Entry 4GQN (X-ray diffraction, 1.85 A resolution); this record covers chains A and C of the 3 polymer chains in the assembly.

Chain A (and C):
Name: Riboflavin synthase subunit alpha
Organism: Brucella abortus
Notes: EC 2.5.1.9; chain C of this document is another copy of the same molecule, construct and numbering; everything in this record applies to it too
UniProtKB: G8SX20 (G8SX20_BRUAO); residue numbers follow UniProt; this construct covers 1-202
Amino-acid sequence (210 residues; numbered 1 to 210; the number before each row is that of its first residue):
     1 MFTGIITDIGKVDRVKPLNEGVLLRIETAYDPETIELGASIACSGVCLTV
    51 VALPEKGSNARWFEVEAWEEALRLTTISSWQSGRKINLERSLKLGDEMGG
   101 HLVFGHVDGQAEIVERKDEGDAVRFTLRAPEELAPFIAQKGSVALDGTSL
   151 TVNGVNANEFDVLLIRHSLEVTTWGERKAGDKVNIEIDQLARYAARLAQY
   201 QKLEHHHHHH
Not modelled in the structure: 201-210
Construct notes: expression tag (203-210)
Residues lining bound ligands:
  - 5-Nitro-6- (INI; 5-nitro-6-ribityl-amino-2,4(1h,3h)-pyrimidinedione), molecule 1: G4, I5, I6, T148, S149, L150, T151, L163, L164, I165, H167, S168, V171, T172
  - 5-Nitro-6- (INI), molecule 2: V46, C47, L48, T49, E66, A67, W68, E70, A71, L74, T75, G105, H106, V107
Reported in the primary citation:
  - self-association interface (contacts with another copy of this molecule); pairs are residue here / residue on that copy: E66-R166 (salt bridge), E70-K140 (salt bridge), K93-E97 (salt bridge), L92, G95
  - conformationally variable residues (order/disorder transition): E55 to A60
  - binding site for 5-Nitro-6-: T49, H106

Chain A / chain C interface:
Contacting residue pairs - 20 pairs, chain A then chain C:
  L94(A) - M98(C)  hydrophobic
  G95(A) - M1(C)
  G95(A) - L102(C)
  G95(A) - F104(C)
  D96(A) - Q189(C)  hydrogen bond (backbone-side chain)
  E97(A) - Q189(C)
  M98(A) - Q189(C)
  G99(A) - Y193(C)
  G99(A) - R196(C)
  G100(A) - Y193(C)
  G100(A) - R196(C)
  G100(A) - L197(C)
  H101(A) - Y193(C)
  L102(A) - Y193(C)  hydrogen bond (backbone-side chain)
  K140(A) - Y200(C)
  T151(A) - Y200(C)
  D188(A) - Y193(C)  hydrogen bond
  D188(A) - L197(C)
  L190(A) - A194(C)  hydrophobic
  L190(A) - L197(C)  hydrophobic
Also at the interface, not in a pair above, chain A (14 interface residues in all): G141
Also at the interface, not in a pair above, chain C (11 interface residues in all): L190

Summary:
The interface between chain A and chain C involves 14 residues on one side and 11 on the other, with 3
hydrogen bonds. Polar pairs include D96(A)-Q189(C), L102(A)-Y193(C) and D188(A)-Y193(C). Chain A binds
5-Nitro-6-. From the paper: a binding site for 5-Nitro-6- at T49(A) and H106(A); conformational variability at
E55(A).
Both chains are Riboflavin synthase subunit alpha (Brucella abortus). Entry 4GQN (Crystallographic structure
of trimeric Riboflavin Synthase from Brucella abortus in complex with 5-Nitro-6-(D-Ribitylamino)-2,4(1H,3H)
Pyrimidinedione) was determined by X-ray diffraction (same publication as 4FXU, 4G6I and 4E0F).
